6PC7 - chains I and K of the 7 polymer chains in the assembly; structure by electron microscopy, 2.50 A resolution.

== Chain I ==
Molecule: 23S ribosomal RNA
Organism: Escherichia coli
Sequence (2904 nucleotides; each row starts with the number of its first residue):
     1 GGUUAAGCGA CUAAGCGUAC ACGGUGGAUG CCCUGGCAGU CAGAGGCGAU GAAGGACGUG
    61 CUAAUCUGCG AUAAGCGUCG GUAAGGUGAU AUGAACCGUU AUAACCGGCG AUUUCCGAAU
   121 GGGGAAACCC AGUGUGUUUC GACACACUAU CAUUAACUGA AUCCAUAGGU UAAUGAGGCG
   181 AACCGGGGGA ACUGAAACAU CUAAGUACCC CGAGGAAAAG AAAUCAACCG AGAUUCCCCC
   241 AGUAGCGGCG AGCGAACGGG GAGCAGCCCA GAGCCUGAAU CAGUGUGUGU GUUAGUGGAA
   301 GCGUCUGGAA AGGCGCGCGA UACAGGGUGA CAGCCCCGUA CACAAAAAUG CACAUGCUGU
   361 GAGCUCGAUG AGUAGGGCGG GACACGUGGU AUCCUGUCUG AAUAUGGGGG GACCAUCCUC
   421 CAAGGCUAAA UACUCCUGAC UGACCGAUAG UGAACCAGUA CCGUGAGGGA AAGGCGAAAA
   481 GAACCCCGGC GAGGGGAGUG AAAAAGAACC UGAAACCGUG UACGUACAAG CAGUGGGAGC
   541 ACGCUUAGGC GUGUGACUGC GUACCUUUUG UAUAAUGGGU CAGCGACUUA UAUUCUGUAG
   601 CAAGGUUAAC CGAAUAGGGG AGCCGAAGGG AAACCGAGUC UUAACUGGGC GUUAAGUUGC
   661 AGGGUAUAGA CCCGAAACCC GGUGAUCUAG CCAUGGGCAG GUUGAAGGUU GGGUAACACU
   721 AACUGGAGGA CCGAACCGAC UAAUGUUGAA AAAUUAGCGG AUGACUUGUG GCUGGGGGUG
   781 AAAGGCCAAU CAAACCGGGA GAUAGCUGGU UCUCCCCGAA AGCUAUUUAG GUAGCGCCUC
   841 GUGAAUUCAU CUCCGGGGGU AGAGCACUGU UUCGGCAAGG GGGUCAUCCC GACUUACCAA
   901 CCCGAUGCAA ACUGCGAAUA CCGGAGAAUG UUAUCACGGG AGACACACGG CGGGUGCUAA
   961 CGUCCGUCGU GAAGAGGGAA ACAACCCAGA CCGCCAGCUA AGGUCCCAAA GUCAUGGUUA
  1021 AGUGGGAAAC GAUGUGGGAA GGCCCAGACA GCCAGGAUGU UGGCUUAGAA GCAGCCAUCA
  1081 UUUAAAGAAA GCGUAAUAGC UCACUGGUCG AGUCGGCCUG CGCGGAAGAU GUAACGGGGC
  1141 UAAACCAUGC ACCGAAGCUG CGGCAGCGAC GCUUAUGCGU UGUUGGGUAG GGGAGCGUUC
  1201 UGUAAGCCUG CGAAGGUGUG CUGUGAGGCA UGCUGGAGGU AUCAGAAGUG CGAAUGCUGA
  1261 CAUAAGUAAC GAUAAAGCGG GUGAAAAGCC CGCUCGCCGG AAGACCAAGG GUUCCUGUCC
  1321 AACGUUAAUC GGGGCAGGGU GAGUCGACCC CUAAGGCGAG GCCGAAAGGC GUAGUCGAUG
  1381 GGAAACAGGU UAAUAUUCCU GUACUUGGUG UUACUGCGAA GGGGGGACGG AGAAGGCUAU
  1441 GUUGGCCGGG CGACGGUUGU CCCGGUUUAA GCGUGUAGGC UGGUUUUCCA GGCAAAUCCG
  1501 GAAAAUCAAG GCUGAGGCGU GAUGACGAGG CACUACGGUG CUGAAGCAAC AAAUGCCCUG
  1561 CUUCCAGGAA AAGCCUCUAA GCAUCAGGUA ACAUCAAAUC GUACCCCAAA CCGACACAGG
  1621 UGGUCAGGUA GAGAAUACCA AGGCGCUUGA GAGAACUCGG GUGAAGGAAC UAGGCAAAAU
  1681 GGUGCCGUAA CUUCGGGAGA AGGCACGCUG AUAUGUAGGU GAGGUCCCUC GCGGAUGGAG
  1741 CUGAAAUCAG UCGAAGAUAC CAGCUGGCUG CAACUGUUUA UUAAAAACAC AGCACUGUGC
  1801 AAACACGAAA GUGGACGUAU ACGGUGUGAC GCCUGCCCGG UGCCGGAAGG UUAAUUGAUG
  1861 GGGUUAGCGC AAGCGAAGCU CUUGAUCGAA GCCCCGGUAA ACGGCGGCCG UAACXAUAAC
  1921 GGUCCUAAGG UAGCGAAAUU CCUUGUCGGG UAAGUUCCGA CXUGCACGAA UGGCGUAAUG
  1981 AUGGCCAGGC UGUCUCCACC CGAGACUCAG UGAAAUUGAA CUCGCUGUGA AGAUGCAGUG
  2041 UACCCGCGGC AAGACGGAAA GACCCCGUXA ACCUUUACUA UAGCUUGACA CUGAACAUUG
  2101 AGCCUUGAUG UGUAGGAUAG GUGGGAGGCU UUGAAGUGUG GACGCCAGUC UGCAUGGAGC
  2161 CGACCUUGAA AUACCACCCU UUAAUGUUUG AUGUUCUAAC GUUGACCCGU AAUCCGGGUU
  2221 GCGGACAGUG UCUGGUGGGU AGUUUGACUG GGGCGGUCUC CUCCUAAAGA GUAACGGAGG
  2281 AGCACGAAGG UUGGCUAAUC CUGGUCGGAC AUCAGGAGGU UAGUGCAAUG GCAUAAGCCA
  2341 GCUUGACUGC GAGCGUGACG GCGCGAGCAG GUGCGAAAGC AGGUCAUAGU GAUCCGGUGG
  2401 UUCUGAAUGG AAGGGCCAUC GCUCAACGGA UAAAAGGUAC UCCGGGGAUA ACAGGCUGAU
  2461 ACCGCCCAAG AGUUCAUAUC GACGGCGGUG UUUGGCACCU CGAUGUCGGC UCAUCACAUC
  2521 CUGGGGCUGA AGUAGGUCCC AAGGGUAUGG CUGUUCGCCA UUUAAAGUGG UACGCGAGCU
  2581 GGGUUUAGAA CGUCGUGAGA CAGUUCGGUC CCUAUCUGCC GUGGGCGCUG GAGAACUGAG
  2641 GGGGGCUGCU CCUAGUACGA GAGGACCGGA GUGGACGCAU CACUGGUGUU CGGGUUGUCA
  2701 UGCCAAUGGC ACUGCCCGGU AGCUAAAUGC GGAAGAGAUA AGUGCUGAAA GCAUCUAAGC
  2761 ACGAAACUUG CCCCGAGAUG AGUUCUCCCU GACCCUUUAA GGGUCCUGAA GGAACGUUGA
  2821 AGACGACGAC GUUGAUAGGC CGGGUGUGUA AGCGCAGCGA UGCGUUGAGC UAACCGGUAC
  2881 UAAUGAACCG UGAGGCUUAA CCUU
Disordered / not traced: 886-891, 2030
Modified residues: 1MG (1N-methylguanosine-5'-monophosphate) at position 745, PSU (pseudouridine-5'-monophosphate) at position 746, 5MU (5-methyluridine 5'-monophosphate) at position 747, PSU (pseudouridine-5'-monophosphate) at position 955, 6MZ (N6-methyladenosine-5'-monophosphate) at position 1618, 2MG (2N-methylguanosine-5'-monophosphate) at position 1835, PSU (pseudouridine-5'-monophosphate) at position 1911, 3TD ((1S)-1,4-anhydro-1-(3-methyl-2,4-dioxo-1,2,3,4-tetrahydropyrimidin-5-yl)-5-O-phosphono-D-ribitol) at position 1915, PSU (pseudouridine-5'-monophosphate) at position 1917, 5MU (5-methyluridine 5'-monophosphate) at position 1939, 5MC (5-methylcytidine-5'-monophosphate) at position 1962, G7M (N7-methyl-guanosine-5'-monophosphate) at position 2069, OMG (o2'-methylguanosine-5'-monophosphate) at position 2251, 2MG (2N-methylguanosine-5'-monophosphate) at position 2445, PSU (pseudouridine-5'-monophosphate) at position 2457, OMC (o2'-methylycytidine-5'-monophosphate) at position 2498, 2MA (2-methyladenosine-5'-monophosphate) at position 2503, PSU (pseudouridine-5'-monophosphate) at position 2504, OMU (o2'-methyluridine 5'-monophosphate) at position 2552, PSU (pseudouridine-5'-monophosphate) at position 2580, PSU (pseudouridine-5'-monophosphate) at position 2605
Covalent attachments: covalent link PSU_1911/A1918
Residues lining bound ligands: O7V ((2R)-2-[(3S,4R,5E,10E,12E,14S,16R,26aR)-16-fluoro-14-hydroxy-4,12-dimethyl-1,7,22-trioxo-4,7,8,9,14,15,16,17,24,25,26,26a-dodecahydro-1H,3H,22H-21,18-(azeno)pyrrolo[2,1-c][1,8,4,19]dioxadiazacyclotetracosin-3-yl]propyl isoquinolin-3-ylcarbamate): G2061, A2062, C2063, C2064, OMG_2251, A2450, A2451, C2452, 2MA_2503, PSU_2504, G2505, U2506, U2585, A2602
Reported in the primary citation:
  - binding site for O7V: C2452, U2585, A2602

== Chain K ==
Name: 50S ribosomal protein L2
Organism: Escherichia coli
UniProtKB: P60422 (RL2_ECOLI); residues 2-272 here = UniProt positions 2-272
Chain sequence (271 residues; row label = number of the first residue in the row):
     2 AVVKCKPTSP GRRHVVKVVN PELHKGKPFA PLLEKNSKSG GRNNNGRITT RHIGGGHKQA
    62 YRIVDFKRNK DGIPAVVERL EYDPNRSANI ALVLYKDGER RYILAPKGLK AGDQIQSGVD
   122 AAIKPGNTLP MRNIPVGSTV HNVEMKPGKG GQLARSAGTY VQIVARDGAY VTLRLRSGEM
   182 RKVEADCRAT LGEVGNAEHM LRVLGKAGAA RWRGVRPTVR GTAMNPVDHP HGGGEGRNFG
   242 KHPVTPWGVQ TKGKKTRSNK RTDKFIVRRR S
UniProt features mapped onto this chain:
  - modified residue: Lys-242 (N6-acetyllysine)
  - mutagenesis: His-230 (H230Q: Loss of peptidyltransferase activity in reconstituted ribosomes. No change in rRNA binding or assembly into ribosomes)

== Interface between chain I and chain K ==
Residue-residue contacts - 284 pairs, chain I then chain K:
  G690(I) / Arg-43(K)  hydrogen bond to the sugar
  G690(I) / Arg-217(K)  hydrogen bond to the phosphate
  C691(I) / Ser-40(K)  sugar contact
  C691(I) / Gly-41(K)  sugar contact
  C691(I) / Arg-43(K)  hydrogen bond to the sugar
  C691(I) / Gly-56(K)  phosphate contact
  C691(I) / Arg-217(K)  salt bridge to the phosphate
  C692(I) / Ser-38(K)  phosphate contact
  C692(I) / Lys-39(K)  sugar contact
  C692(I) / Gly-55(K)  phosphate contact
  C692(I) / Gly-56(K)  hydrogen bond to the phosphate
  A693(I) / Ser-38(K)  sugar contact
  A693(I) / Lys-39(K)  phosphate contact
  U694(I) / Lys-59(K)  salt bridge to the phosphate
  A705(I) / Lys-7(K)  sugar contact
  A705(I) / Thr-9(K)  sugar contact
  A706(I) / Lys-7(K)  salt bridge to the phosphate
  A727(I) / Thr-9(K)  base contact
  A727(I) / Arg-13(K)  sugar contact
  G728(I) / Ser-10(K)  phosphate contact
  G728(I) / Arg-13(K)  phosphate contact
  G729(I) / Ser-10(K)  hydrogen bond to the phosphate
  G729(I) / Pro-11(K)  hydrogen bond to the base
  G729(I) / Gly-12(K)  phosphate contact
  G729(I) / Arg-13(K)  phosphate contact
  G729(I) / Lys-207(K)  salt bridge to the phosphate
  G729(I) / Ala-208(K)  hydrogen bond to the base
  G729(I) / Gly-209(K)  hydrogen bond to the base
  A730(I) / Ser-10(K)  sugar contact
  A764(I) / Lys-207(K)  salt bridge to the phosphate
  A764(I) / Ala-208(K)  base contact
  A764(I) / Gly-209(K)  sugar contact
  A764(I) / Arg-212(K)  hydrogen bond to the base
  A764(I) / Trp-213(K)  phosphate contact
  A764(I) / Pro-218(K)  base contact
  C772(I) / Gly-47(K)  sugar contact
  U773(I) / Asn-46(K)  sugar contact
  U773(I) / Gly-47(K)  sugar contact
  U773(I) / Arg-48(K)  hydrogen bond to the phosphate
  G774(I) / Arg-48(K)  salt bridge to the phosphate
  G775(I) / Arg-48(K)  salt bridge to the phosphate
  G777(I) / Arg-48(K)  sugar contact
  G778(I) / Arg-48(K)  salt bridge to the phosphate
  U779(I) / Arg-48(K)  phosphate contact
  U779(I) / Ile-49(K)  hydrogen bond to the phosphate
  G780(I) / Ile-49(K)  phosphate contact
  G780(I) / Arg-217(K)  salt bridge to the phosphate
  G780(I) / Asp-229(K)  hydrogen bond to the base
  A781(I) / Arg-217(K)  salt bridge to the phosphate
  A781(I) / Pro-218(K)  sugar contact
  A782(I) / Val-220(K)  base contact
  A782(I) / Ala-224(K)  hydrogen bond to the sugar
  A782(I) / Met-225(K)  base contact
  A782(I) / Asp-229(K)  base contact
  A783(I) / Ala-224(K)  phosphate contact
  G784(I) / Asn-226(K)  hydrogen bond to the sugar
  G784(I) / Val-228(K)  base contact
  A793(I) / Val-228(K)  base contact
  A1353(I) / Lys-36(K)  phosphate contact
  A1354(I) / Lys-36(K)  salt bridge to the phosphate
  A1354(I) / Ser-38(K)  sugar contact
  C1370(I) / Asn-45(K)  phosphate contact
  G1371(I) / Asn-45(K)  phosphate contact
  G1424(I) / Pro-32(K)  phosphate contact
  G1429(I) / Lys-28(K)  base contact
  A1490(I) / Gly-73(K)  hydrogen bond to the base
  A1490(I) / Ile-74(K)  base contact
  A1490(I) / Pro-75(K)  base contact
  A1490(I) / Asp-98(K)  hydrogen bond to the sugar
  G1491(I) / Asp-98(K)  sugar contact
  G1491(I) / Glu-100(K)  hydrogen bond to the sugar
  G1500(I) / Asp-98(K)  hydrogen bond to the base
  G1500(I) / Gly-99(K)  hydrogen bond to the sugar
  G1500(I) / Arg-101(K)  phosphate contact
  G1501(I) / Leu-95(K)  sugar contact
  G1501(I) / Lys-97(K)  sugar contact
  G1501(I) / Gly-99(K)  sugar contact
  G1501(I) / Arg-101(K)  salt bridge to the phosphate
  C1565(I) / Lys-18(K)  sugar contact
  C1565(I) / Val-20(K)  phosphate contact
  A1566(I) / His-58(K)  hydrogen bond to the sugar
  A1566(I) / Trp-213(K)  stacking on the base
  A1566(I) / Arg-214(K)  salt bridge to the phosphate
  G1567(I) / His-25(K)  hydrogen bond to the base
  G1567(I) / His-58(K)  sugar contact
  G1567(I) / Lys-59(K)  sugar contact
  G1567(I) / Gln-60(K)  hydrogen bond to the phosphate
  G1567(I) / Arg-63(K)  hydrogen bond to the sugar
  G1567(I) / Tyr-83(K)  stacking on the base
  G1567(I) / Pro-85(K)  phosphate contact
  G1568(I) / Lys-28(K)  hydrogen bond to the base
  G1568(I) / His-58(K)  hydrogen bond to the base
  G1568(I) / Lys-59(K)  sugar contact
  G1568(I) / Ala-61(K)  hydrogen bond to the phosphate
  G1568(I) / Arg-63(K)  salt bridge to the phosphate
  G1568(I) / Pro-85(K)  phosphate contact
  A1569(I) / Lys-36(K)  sugar contact
  A1569(I) / Lys-59(K)  hydrogen bond to the sugar
  U1693(I) / Arg-14(K)  hydrogen bond to the sugar
  C1694(I) / Pro-8(K)  phosphate contact
  G1695(I) / Pro-8(K)  base contact
  G1695(I) / Thr-9(K)  sugar contact
  G1695(I) / Arg-14(K)  hydrogen bond to the base
  A1773(I) / His-15(K)  base contact
  C1774(I) / Pro-11(K)  base contact
  C1788(I) / Arg-221(K)  salt bridge to the phosphate
  A1789(I) / Pro-218(K)  sugar contact
  A1789(I) / Thr-219(K)  hydrogen bond to the phosphate
  A1789(I) / Val-220(K)  phosphate contact
  A1789(I) / Arg-221(K)  salt bridge to the phosphate
  C1790(I) / Ala-208(K)  sugar contact
  C1790(I) / Pro-218(K)  phosphate contact
  C1790(I) / Thr-219(K)  hydrogen bond to the phosphate
  A1791(I) / Leu-205(K)  phosphate contact
  A1791(I) / Gly-206(K)  hydrogen bond to the sugar
  A1791(I) / Lys-207(K)  sugar contact
  G1792(I) / Val-204(K)  sugar contact
  G1792(I) / Leu-205(K)  phosphate contact
  C1795(I) / Lys-253(K)  hydrogen bond to the base
  U1796(I) / Thr-252(K)  sugar contact
  U1796(I) / Lys-253(K)  sugar contact
  U1796(I) / Gly-254(K)  hydrogen bond to the sugar
  G1797(I) / Gly-254(K)  sugar contact
  G1797(I) / Lys-255(K)  sugar contact
  G1797(I) / Lys-256(K)  salt bridge to the phosphate
  G1797(I) / Thr-257(K)  sugar contact
  G1797(I) / Arg-271(K)  sugar contact
  U1798(I) / Lys-256(K)  salt bridge to the phosphate
  U1798(I) / Thr-257(K)  phosphate contact
  U1798(I) / Arg-258(K)  phosphate contact
  U1798(I) / Arg-270(K)  salt bridge to the phosphate
  U1798(I) / Arg-271(K)  salt bridge to the phosphate
  G1799(I) / Leu-154(K)  base contact
  G1799(I) / Leu-176(K)  base contact
  G1799(I) / Arg-177(K)  base contact
  G1799(I) / Ser-178(K)  hydrogen bond to the base
  G1799(I) / Glu-180(K)  hydrogen bond to the sugar
  G1799(I) / Arg-182(K)  phosphate contact
  G1799(I) / Arg-258(K)  salt bridge to the phosphate
  G1799(I) / Ile-267(K)  sugar contact
  G1799(I) / Arg-270(K)  salt bridge to the phosphate
  C1800(I) / Met-146(K)  sugar contact
  C1800(I) / Gln-153(K)  hydrogen bond to the sugar
  C1800(I) / Arg-182(K)  salt bridge to the phosphate
  C1800(I) / Arg-258(K)  salt bridge to the phosphate
  C1800(I) / Thr-263(K)  phosphate contact
  A1801(I) / Lys-150(K)  salt bridge to the phosphate
  A1801(I) / Gln-153(K)  hydrogen bond to the phosphate
  A1801(I) / Arg-262(K)  hydrogen bond to the sugar
  A1803(I) / Thr-257(K)  hydrogen bond to the phosphate
  C1804(I) / Thr-257(K)  hydrogen bond to the phosphate
  A1805(I) / Ile-49(K)  sugar contact
  A1805(I) / Thr-50(K)  base contact
  A1805(I) / Trp-248(K)  sugar contact
  C1806(I) / Asn-44(K)  hydrogen bond to the base
  C1806(I) / Asn-46(K)  base contact
  C1806(I) / Arg-48(K)  hydrogen bond to the phosphate
  C1806(I) / Thr-50(K)  sugar contact
  C1806(I) / Trp-248(K)  hydrogen bond to the phosphate
  G1807(I) / Arg-48(K)  salt bridge to the phosphate
  G1811(I) / Asn-45(K)  sugar contact
  U1812(I) / Asn-44(K)  hydrogen bond to the base
  U1812(I) / Asn-45(K)  hydrogen bond to the sugar
  G1813(I) / Ser-40(K)  hydrogen bond to the phosphate
  G1813(I) / Gly-42(K)  sugar contact
  G1813(I) / Arg-43(K)  hydrogen bond to the sugar
  G1813(I) / Asn-44(K)  sugar contact
  G1813(I) / Thr-50(K)  hydrogen bond to the sugar
  G1813(I) / Thr-51(K)  hydrogen bond to the base
  G1814(I) / Ser-40(K)  hydrogen bond to the phosphate
  G1814(I) / Thr-51(K)  hydrogen bond to the sugar
  G1814(I) / Ile-54(K)  sugar contact
  C1816(I) / Asn-37(K)  phosphate contact
  C1816(I) / Tyr-62(K)  base contact
  G1817(I) / Tyr-62(K)  hydrogen bond to the phosphate
  G1817(I) / Asn-86(K)  sugar contact
  G1817(I) / Arg-87(K)  salt bridge to the phosphate
  G1817(I) / Arg-156(K)  salt bridge to the phosphate
  U1818(I) / Arg-87(K)  salt bridge to the phosphate
  U1818(I) / Gln-153(K)  hydrogen bond to the sugar
  U1818(I) / Leu-154(K)  sugar contact
  U1818(I) / Ala-155(K)  hydrogen bond to the sugar
  U1818(I) / Arg-156(K)  salt bridge to the phosphate
  U1818(I) / Ser-157(K)  phosphate contact
  A1819(I) / Ala-155(K)  hydrogen bond to the phosphate
  A1819(I) / Arg-156(K)  hydrogen bond to the phosphate
  A1819(I) / Ser-157(K)  hydrogen bond to the phosphate
  A1819(I) / Thr-160(K)  phosphate contact
  A1819(I) / Arg-177(K)  sugar contact
  A1819(I) / Ser-178(K)  hydrogen bond to the sugar
  U1820(I) / Ser-157(K)  hydrogen bond to the sugar
  U1820(I) / Ala-158(K)  hydrogen bond to the sugar
  U1820(I) / Gly-159(K)  base contact
  U1820(I) / Thr-160(K)  phosphate contact
  U1820(I) / Arg-177(K)  salt bridge to the phosphate
  U1820(I) / Ala-198(K)  hydrogen bond to the base
  U1820(I) / His-200(K)  hydrogen bond to the sugar
  U1820(I) / Met-201(K)  hydrogen bond to the base
  A1821(I) / Ser-157(K)  sugar contact
  A1821(I) / His-200(K)  salt bridge to the phosphate
  G1823(I) / Thr-51(K)  sugar contact
  G1823(I) / Arg-52(K)  phosphate contact
  G1824(I) / Arg-52(K)  salt bridge to the phosphate
  G1824(I) / His-53(K)  salt bridge to the phosphate
  G1824(I) / Thr-246(K)  sugar contact
  G1824(I) / Pro-247(K)  phosphate contact
  G1824(I) / Thr-252(K)  hydrogen bond to the base
  U1825(I) / Arg-52(K)  salt bridge to the phosphate
  U1825(I) / Arg-221(K)  phosphate contact
  U1825(I) / His-230(K)  salt bridge to the phosphate
  U1825(I) / His-232(K)  hydrogen bond to the phosphate
  U1825(I) / Val-245(K)  sugar contact
  U1825(I) / Pro-247(K)  phosphate contact
  U1825(I) / Thr-252(K)  sugar contact
  U1825(I) / Lys-253(K)  hydrogen bond to the base
  G1826(I) / Arg-221(K)  phosphate contact
  G1826(I) / Gly-222(K)  phosphate contact
  G1826(I) / Thr-223(K)  hydrogen bond to the phosphate
  G1826(I) / His-232(K)  salt bridge to the phosphate
  U1827(I) / Arg-221(K)  salt bridge to the phosphate
  G1828(I) / Arg-221(K)  base contact
  A1829(I) / His-15(K)  hydrogen bond to the base
  C1830(I) / His-15(K)  sugar contact
  U1841(I) / His-243(K)  hydrogen bond to the base
  G1842(I) / His-243(K)  hydrogen bond to the sugar
  G1842(I) / Gln-251(K)  hydrogen bond to the sugar
  C1843(I) / Gln-251(K)  sugar contact
  C1843(I) / Gly-254(K)  hydrogen bond to the sugar
  C1843(I) / Lys-255(K)  hydrogen bond to the sugar
  C1844(I) / Gly-254(K)  sugar contact
  C1844(I) / Lys-256(K)  phosphate contact
  G1845(I) / Lys-256(K)  phosphate contact
  A1901(I) / Pro-244(K)  sugar contact
  A1901(I) / Lys-253(K)  salt bridge to the phosphate
  C1902(I) / Phe-240(K)  phosphate contact
  C1902(I) / Gly-241(K)  sugar contact
  C1902(I) / Lys-242(K)  hydrogen bond to the sugar
  C1902(I) / His-243(K)  sugar contact
  C1902(I) / Pro-244(K)  sugar contact
  G1903(I) / Asn-239(K)  phosphate contact
  G1903(I) / Phe-240(K)  phosphate contact
  G1903(I) / Gly-241(K)  phosphate contact
  U1971(I) / Arg-238(K)  base contact
  U1971(I) / Asn-239(K)  hydrogen bond to the base
  U1971(I) / Phe-240(K)  base contact
  G1972(I) / Arg-238(K)  salt bridge to the phosphate
  A1977(I) / Arg-14(K)  base contact
  C2073(I) / Pro-227(K)  phosphate contact
  U2074(I) / Pro-227(K)  phosphate contact
  U2085(I) / Ser-259(K)  phosphate contact
  U2086(I) / Lys-261(K)  salt bridge to the phosphate
  U2202(I) / Lys-147(K)  hydrogen bond to the sugar
  G2204(I) / Lys-147(K)  salt bridge to the phosphate
  G2204(I) / Pro-148(K)  hydrogen bond to the sugar
  G2204(I) / Gly-149(K)  sugar contact
  G2204(I) / Lys-150(K)  hydrogen bond to the sugar
  A2205(I) / Lys-68(K)  salt bridge to the phosphate
  A2205(I) / Gly-149(K)  sugar contact
  C2222(I) / Tyr-171(K)  phosphate contact
  C2222(I) / Glu-185(K)  sugar contact
  G2223(I) / Tyr-171(K)  hydrogen bond to the phosphate
  G2223(I) / Lys-265(K)  phosphate contact
  G2224(I) / Lys-265(K)  salt bridge to the phosphate
  A2227(I) / Lys-261(K)  sugar contact
  A2227(I) / Arg-262(K)  sugar contact
  G2228(I) / Asn-260(K)  phosphate contact
  G2228(I) / Lys-261(K)  phosphate contact
  G2239(I) / Pro-231(K)  phosphate contact
  G2239(I) / Trp-248(K)  sugar contact
  A2590(I) / Gly-237(K)  sugar contact
  A2590(I) / Arg-238(K)  hydrogen bond to the phosphate
  C2591(I) / Gly-237(K)  phosphate contact
  C2591(I) / Arg-238(K)  salt bridge to the phosphate
  G2595(I) / Asn-239(K)  hydrogen bond to the base
  U2596(I) / Gly-241(K)  hydrogen bond to the sugar
  G2597(I) / Gly-241(K)  sugar contact
  A2598(I) / Pro-227(K)  phosphate contact
  A2598(I) / Gly-234(K)  phosphate contact
  A2598(I) / Gly-235(K)  phosphate contact
  A2598(I) / Asn-239(K)  phosphate contact
  G2599(I) / Gly-235(K)  hydrogen bond to the phosphate
  G2599(I) / Glu-236(K)  hydrogen bond to the base
  G2599(I) / Asn-239(K)  base contact
  A2600(I) / Glu-236(K)  phosphate contact
Interface residues without a listed pair, chain I (118 interface residues in all): G763, C1564, A1570, A1787, G2221, C2440
Interface residues without a listed pair, chain K (144 interface residues in all): Lys-26, Gly-27, Pro-29, Phe-67, Ser-88, Asn-197, Arg-203, Ala-211, Gly-249

== In short ==
118 residues of chain I and 144 residues of chain K are in contact, with 85 hydrogen bonds, 45 salt bridges
and 2 aromatic stacking contacts. Polar pairs include G729(I)/Pro-11(K), G729(I)/Ala-208(K) and
G729(I)/Gly-209(K). Ligands of chain I: compound O7V. From the paper: a binding site for O7V at C2452(I),
U2585(I) and A2602(I).
Here chain I is 23S ribosomal RNA and chain K is 50S ribosomal protein L2, both from Escherichia coli. Entry
6PC7 (E. coli 50S ribosome bound to compound 46) was determined by electron microscopy together with 6PC5,
6PC6, 6PC8, 6PCH, 6PCQ, 6PCR and 3 further entries from the same study.
